3RR8 - chains A and C of the 3 polymer chains in the assembly; structure by X-ray diffraction, 2.40 A resolution.

== Chain A ==
Protein: DNA polymerase I, thermostable
From: Thermus aquaticus
Notes: EC 2.7.7.7; fragment: klenow fragment
UniProtKB: P19821 (DPO1_THEAQ); residues 293-832 here = UniProt positions 293-832
Chain sequence (540 residues; row label = number of the first residue in the row):
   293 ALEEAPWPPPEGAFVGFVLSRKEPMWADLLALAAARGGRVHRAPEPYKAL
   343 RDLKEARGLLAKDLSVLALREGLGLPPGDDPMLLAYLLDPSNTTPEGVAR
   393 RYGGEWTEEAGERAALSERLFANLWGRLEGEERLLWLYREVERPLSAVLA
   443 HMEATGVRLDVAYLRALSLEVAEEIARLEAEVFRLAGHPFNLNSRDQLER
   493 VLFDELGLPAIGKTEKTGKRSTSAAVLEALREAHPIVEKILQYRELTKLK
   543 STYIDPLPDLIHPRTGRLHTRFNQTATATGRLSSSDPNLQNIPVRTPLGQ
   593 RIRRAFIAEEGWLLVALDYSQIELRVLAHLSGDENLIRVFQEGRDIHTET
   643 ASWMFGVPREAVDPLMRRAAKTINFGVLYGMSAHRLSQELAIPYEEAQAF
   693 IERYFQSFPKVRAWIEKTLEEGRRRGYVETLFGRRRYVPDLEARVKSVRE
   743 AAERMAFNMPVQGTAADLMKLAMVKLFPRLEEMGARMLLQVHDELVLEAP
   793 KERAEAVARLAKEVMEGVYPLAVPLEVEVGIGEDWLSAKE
Unresolved in the structure: 650-655
Small-molecule neighbours: 2'-3'-dideoxyguanosine-5'-triphosphate (DG3): Arg587, Gln613, Glu615, His639, Arg659, Lys663, Phe667, Tyr671, Glu820
Reported in the primary citation:
  - binding site for 2'-3'-dideoxyguanosine-5'-triphosphate: Arg587, Tyr671
  - specificity-determining residues: Tyr671
  - mutagenesis - Y671W: unchanged catalytic activity on dNIMP

== Chain C ==
Molecule: 16-nt DNA strand
Notes: fragment: DNA template
Sequence (16 nucleotides; numbered 201 to 216; the number before each row is that of its first residue):
   201 AAAXCGCGCCGTGGTC
Unresolved in the structure: 201-202
Modified / non-standard residues: 3DR (1',2'-dideoxyribofuranose-5'-phosphate) at position 204

== How chain A and chain C interact ==
Residue-residue contacts (42; chain A residue first):
  Asn483(A) - DT212(C)  hydrogen bond to the phosphate
  Asn485(A) - DG211(C)  phosphate contact
  Asn485(A) - DT212(C)  hydrogen bond to the phosphate
  Ser486(A) - DT212(C)  hydrogen bond to the phosphate
  Ser486(A) - DG213(C)  hydrogen bond to the phosphate
  Asp488(A) - DG213(C)  sugar contact
  Gln489(A) - DG213(C)  hydrogen bond to the phosphate
  Ser543(A) - DC210(C)  sugar contact
  Ser543(A) - DG211(C)  phosphate contact
  Thr544(A) - DC210(C)  hydrogen bond to the sugar
  Ala568(A) - DG208(C)  phosphate contact
  Thr569(A) - DC207(C)  phosphate contact
  Ala570(A) - DG206(C)  phosphate contact
  Ala570(A) - DC207(C)  hydrogen bond to the phosphate
  Thr571(A) - DG206(C)  sugar contact
  Arg573(A) - DG206(C)  base contact
  Ser575(A) - DC207(C)  phosphate contact
  Ser575(A) - DG208(C)  hydrogen bond to the phosphate
  Ser576(A) - DG208(C)  sugar contact
  Ser577(A) - DG208(C)  phosphate contact
  Ser577(A) - DC209(C)  phosphate contact
  Asp578(A) - DC209(C)  hydrogen bond to the phosphate
  Asn580(A) - DG208(C)  hydrogen bond to the sugar
  Asn580(A) - DC209(C)  phosphate contact
  Tyr671(A) - 3DR_204(C)  phosphate contact
  Tyr671(A) - DC205(C)  stacking on the base
  Gly672(A) - 3DR_204(C)  sugar contact
  Met673(A) - 3DR_204(C)  sugar contact
  Ser674(A) - DA203(C)  base contact
  Ser674(A) - 3DR_204(C)  hydrogen bond to the phosphate
  His676(A) - DA203(C)  base contact
  Arg677(A) - 3DR_204(C)  sugar contact
  Tyr686(A) - DA203(C)  hydrogen bond to the base
  Arg728(A) - DG206(C)  salt bridge to the phosphate
  Arg746(A) - DA203(C)  salt bridge to the phosphate
  Arg746(A) - 3DR_204(C)  phosphate contact
  Arg746(A) - DC205(C)  salt bridge to the phosphate
  Met747(A) - DC205(C)  phosphate contact
  Met747(A) - DG206(C)  phosphate contact
  Asn750(A) - DC205(C)  sugar contact
  Gln754(A) - DC205(C)  hydrogen bond to the base
  Gln754(A) - DG206(C)  hydrogen bond to the sugar
Interface residues without a listed pair, chain A (35 interface residues in all): Lys540, Pro548, Asn565, Pro579, Asn583, His784

== Summary ==
The interface between chain A and chain C involves 35 residues on one side and 11 on the other, with 14
hydrogen bonds, 3 salt bridges and 1 aromatic stacking contact. Polar pairs include Tyr686(A)-DA203(C),
Gln754(A)-DC205(C) and Thr544(A)-DC210(C). From the paper: a binding site for
2'-3'-dideoxyguanosine-5'-triphosphate at Arg587(A) and Tyr671(A); Y671W of chain A leaves catalytic activity
on dNIMP unchanged.
Chain A is DNA polymerase I, thermostable (Thermus aquaticus) and chain C is a 16-nt DNA strand; the
structure, Ternary Structure of the large fragment of Taq DNA polymerase bound to an abasic site and ..., was
determined by X-ray diffraction together with 3RR7, 3RRG, 3RRH and 3T3F from the same study.
